5V45 - chain A; structure by X-ray diffraction, 1.91 A resolution.

# Chain A
Protein: Sacsin
Source organism: Homo sapiens
UniProtKB: Q9NZJ4 (SACS_HUMAN); numbering as in UniProt (aligned over 89-336)
Sequence (253 residues; each row starts with the number of its first residue):
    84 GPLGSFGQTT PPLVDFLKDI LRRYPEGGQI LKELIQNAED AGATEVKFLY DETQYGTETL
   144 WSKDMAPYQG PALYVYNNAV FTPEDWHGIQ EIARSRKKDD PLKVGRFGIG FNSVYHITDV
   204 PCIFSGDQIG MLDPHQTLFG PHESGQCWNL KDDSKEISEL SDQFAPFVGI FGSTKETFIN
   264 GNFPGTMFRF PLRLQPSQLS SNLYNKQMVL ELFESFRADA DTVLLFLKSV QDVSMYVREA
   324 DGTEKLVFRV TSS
Unresolved in the structure: 84-87, 172-182, 336
Construct notes: expression tag (84-88); engineered mutation Mse-270 (Phe in Q9NZJ4), Mse-291 (Lys in Q9NZJ4), Mse-318 (Leu in Q9NZJ4)
Modified positions: Mse-148, Mse-214 (selenomethionine; parent Met); Mse-270, Mse-291, Mse-318 (selenomethionine)
UniProt features mapped onto this chain:
  - natural variant: Asp-168 (D168Y: In SACS), Thr-201 (T201K: In SACS), Leu-308 (L308F: In SACS)

# In short
Chain A is Sacsin (Homo sapiens); the structure, Crystal structure of the F270M, K291M, L318M mutant of SR1
domain of human sacsin, was determined by X-ray diffraction together with 5VSX, 5VSZ, 5V44, 5V46 and 5V47 from
the same study.
